Entry 6Z47 (electron microscopy, 6.30 A resolution (low resolution: residue-level contacts below are approximate; hydrogen-bond / salt-bridge calls are withheld)); this record covers chains A and G of the 8 polymer chains in the assembly.

# Chain A (and G)
Name: Myosin heavy chain 11
Source organism: Meleagris gallopavo
Notes: chain G of this document is another copy of the same molecule, construct and numbering; everything in this record applies to it too
Reference sequence: G1N5L2 (G1N5L2_MELGA); aligned to UniProt positions 1-1979 over residues 1-1979 (the alignment contains insertions or deletions, so no single offset holds)
Chain sequence (1979 residues; row label = number of the first residue in the row):
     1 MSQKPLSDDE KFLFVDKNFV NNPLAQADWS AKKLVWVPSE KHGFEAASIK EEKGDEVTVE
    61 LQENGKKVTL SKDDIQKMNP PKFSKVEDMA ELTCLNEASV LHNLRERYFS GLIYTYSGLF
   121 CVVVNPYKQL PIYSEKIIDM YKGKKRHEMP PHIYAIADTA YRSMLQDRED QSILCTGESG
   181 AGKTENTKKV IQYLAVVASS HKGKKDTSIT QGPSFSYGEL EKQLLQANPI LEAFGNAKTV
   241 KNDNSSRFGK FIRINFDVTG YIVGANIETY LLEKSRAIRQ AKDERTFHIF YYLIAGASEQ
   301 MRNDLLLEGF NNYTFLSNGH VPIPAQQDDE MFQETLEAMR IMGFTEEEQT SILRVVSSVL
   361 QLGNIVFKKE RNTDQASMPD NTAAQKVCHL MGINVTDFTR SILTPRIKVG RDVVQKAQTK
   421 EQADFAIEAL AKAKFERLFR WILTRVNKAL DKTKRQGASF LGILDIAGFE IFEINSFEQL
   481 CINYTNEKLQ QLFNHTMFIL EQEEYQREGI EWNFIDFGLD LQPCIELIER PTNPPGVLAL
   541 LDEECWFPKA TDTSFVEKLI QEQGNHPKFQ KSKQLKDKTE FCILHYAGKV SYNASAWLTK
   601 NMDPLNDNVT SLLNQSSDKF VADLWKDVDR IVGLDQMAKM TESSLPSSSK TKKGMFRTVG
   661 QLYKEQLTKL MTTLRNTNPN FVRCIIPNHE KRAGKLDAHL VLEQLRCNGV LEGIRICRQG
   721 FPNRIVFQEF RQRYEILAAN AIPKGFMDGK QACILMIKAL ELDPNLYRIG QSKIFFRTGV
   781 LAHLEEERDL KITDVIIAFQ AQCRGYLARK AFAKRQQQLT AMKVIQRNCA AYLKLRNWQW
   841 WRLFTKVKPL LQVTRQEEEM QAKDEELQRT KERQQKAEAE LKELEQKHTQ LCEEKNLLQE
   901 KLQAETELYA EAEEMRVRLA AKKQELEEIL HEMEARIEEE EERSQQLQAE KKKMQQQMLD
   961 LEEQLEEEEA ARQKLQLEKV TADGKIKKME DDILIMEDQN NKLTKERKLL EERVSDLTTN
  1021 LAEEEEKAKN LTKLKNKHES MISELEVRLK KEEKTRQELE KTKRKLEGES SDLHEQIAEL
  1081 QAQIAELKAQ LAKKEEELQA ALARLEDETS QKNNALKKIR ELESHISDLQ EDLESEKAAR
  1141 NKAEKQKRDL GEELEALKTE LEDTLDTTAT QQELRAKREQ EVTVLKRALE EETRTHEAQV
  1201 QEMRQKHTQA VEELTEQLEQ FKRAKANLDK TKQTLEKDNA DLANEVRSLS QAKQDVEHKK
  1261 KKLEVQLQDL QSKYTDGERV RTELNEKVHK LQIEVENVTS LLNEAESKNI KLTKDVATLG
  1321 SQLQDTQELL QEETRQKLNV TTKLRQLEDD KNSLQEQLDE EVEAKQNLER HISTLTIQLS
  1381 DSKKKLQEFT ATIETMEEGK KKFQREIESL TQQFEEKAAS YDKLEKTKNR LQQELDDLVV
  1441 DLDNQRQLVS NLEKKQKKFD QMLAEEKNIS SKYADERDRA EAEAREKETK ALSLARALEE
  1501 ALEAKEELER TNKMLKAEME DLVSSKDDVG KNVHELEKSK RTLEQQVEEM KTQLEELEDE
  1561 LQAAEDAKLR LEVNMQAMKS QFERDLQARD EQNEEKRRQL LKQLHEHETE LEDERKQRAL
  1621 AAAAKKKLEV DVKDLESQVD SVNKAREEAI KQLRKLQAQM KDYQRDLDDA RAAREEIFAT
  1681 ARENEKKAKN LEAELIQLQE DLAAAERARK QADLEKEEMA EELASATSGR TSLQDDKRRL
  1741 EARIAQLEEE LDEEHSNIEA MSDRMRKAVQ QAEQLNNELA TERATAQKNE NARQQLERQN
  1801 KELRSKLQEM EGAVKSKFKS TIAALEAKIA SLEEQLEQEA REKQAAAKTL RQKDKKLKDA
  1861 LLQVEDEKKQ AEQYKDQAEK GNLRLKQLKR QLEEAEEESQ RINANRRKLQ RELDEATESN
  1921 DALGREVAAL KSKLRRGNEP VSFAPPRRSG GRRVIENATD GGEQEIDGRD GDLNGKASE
Not modelled in the structure: 1-29, 205-210, 635-655, 945-1979 (chain G: 1-1403, 1661-1979)
Construct notes: conflict Gly249 (Phe in G1N5L2), Lys250 (Val in G1N5L2), Phe251 (Leu in G1N5L2), 42 further conflict positions vs the reference (G1N5L2) not listed
Metal / ion sites: Mg2+: Thr184 (together with ADP, phosphate ion)
Small-molecule neighbours: ADP (adenosine-5'-diphosphate): Ile113, Asn125, Pro126, Tyr127, Lys128, Gln129, Tyr133, Glu178, Ser179, Gly180, Ala181, Gly182, Lys183, Thr184, Glu185, Asn242, Asn244

# Chain A / chain G interface
Residue-residue contacts (27):
  Asp55(A) with Lys1423(G)
  Asp73(A) with Lys1426(G); Arg1430(G)
  Lys77(A) with Glu1434(G)
  Cys94(A) with Glu1434(G); Asp1437(G)
  Leu95(A) with Arg1430(G); Asp1437(G)
  Asn96(A) with Arg1430(G)
  Arg715(A) with Gln1433(G)
  Arg718(A) with Asp1437(G); Val1440(G)
  Gln719(A) with Asp1436(G); Val1440(G)
  Ala759(A) with Lys1454(G)
  Leu760(A) with Lys1454(G)
  Glu761(A) with Ser1450(G); Lys1454(G); Lys1457(G)
  Asp763(A) with Asp1443(G); Arg1446(G); Gln1447(G)
  Asn765(A) with Asp1443(G)
  Leu766(A) with Gln1447(G)
  Arg777(A) with Asp1443(G)
  Glu934(A) with Lys1651(G)
  Glu941(A) with Lys1655(G)
Other interface residues (no listed pair), chain A (19 interface residues in all): Thr93
Other interface residues (no listed pair), chain G (17 interface residues in all): Thr1427
Interface features reported in the paper:
  - pairs named by the authors: Asp55(A)-Lys1423(G), Lys77(A)-Glu1434(G), Arg718(A)-Asp1437(G), Glu761(A)-Lys1454(G), Glu761(A)-Lys1457(G), Arg777(A)-Asp1443(G), Lys1651(G)-Glu934(A), Lys1655(G)-Glu941(A)
  - interface residues, chain G: Arg1430(G)

# Overview
Chain A and chain G form an interface of 19 and 17 residues respectively. The paper describes contacts between
Asp55(A) and Lys1423(G), Lys77(A) and Glu1434(G) and Arg718(A) and Asp1437(G) among others. Ligands of chain
A: ADP. The paper reports the interface residue Arg1430(G).
Both chains are Myosin heavy chain 11 (Meleagris gallopavo). Entry 6Z47 (Smooth muscle myosin shutdown state
heads region) was determined by electron microscopy.
